PDB entry 5UYZ | X-ray diffraction, 3.60 A resolution | chains C and D of the 4 polymer chains in the assembly

== Chain C (and D) ==
Name: T-complex protein 1 subunit epsilon
Organism: Homo sapiens
Notes: chain D of this document is another copy of the same molecule, construct and numbering; everything in this record applies to it too
Reference sequence: P48643 (TCPE_HUMAN); residues 1-541 here = UniProt positions 1-541
Chain sequence (541 residues; row label = number of the first residue in the row):
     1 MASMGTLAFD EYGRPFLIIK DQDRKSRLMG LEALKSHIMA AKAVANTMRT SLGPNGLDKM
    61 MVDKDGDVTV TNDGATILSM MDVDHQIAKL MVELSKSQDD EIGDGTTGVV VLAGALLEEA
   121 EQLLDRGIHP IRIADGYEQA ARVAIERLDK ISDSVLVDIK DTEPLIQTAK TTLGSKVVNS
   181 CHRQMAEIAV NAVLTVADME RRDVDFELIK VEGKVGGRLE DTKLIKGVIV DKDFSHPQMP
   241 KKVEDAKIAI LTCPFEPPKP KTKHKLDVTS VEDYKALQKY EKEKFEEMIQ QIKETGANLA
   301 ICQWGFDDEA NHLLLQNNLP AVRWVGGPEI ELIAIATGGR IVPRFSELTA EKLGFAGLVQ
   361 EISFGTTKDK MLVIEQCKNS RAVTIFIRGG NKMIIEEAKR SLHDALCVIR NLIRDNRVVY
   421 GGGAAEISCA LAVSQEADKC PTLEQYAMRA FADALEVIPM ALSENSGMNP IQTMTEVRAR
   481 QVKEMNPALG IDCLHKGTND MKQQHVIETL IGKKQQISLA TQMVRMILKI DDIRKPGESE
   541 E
Not modelled in the structure: 1-30, 171-179, 214-217, 377-381, 537-541 (chain D: 1-28, 170-181, 212-221, 364-368, 377-381, 388-402, 535-541)
Construct notes: engineered mutation Arg147 (His in P48643)
Small-molecule neighbours: ADP (adenosine-5'-diphosphate): Ser51, Leu52, Gly53, Pro54, Asn72, Asp73, Asp104, Gly105, Thr106, Thr107, Gly108, Gly421, Gly422, Gly423, Leu462, Cys493, Leu494, Met501, Val506, Glu508, Lys513
Curated features (UniProtKB/Swiss-Prot):
  - binding site (ADP): Gly53, Gly105, Thr106, Thr107, Ser175, Gly422, Asp492, Glu508, Lys513
  - binding site (ATP): Gly53, Thr106, Thr107, Gly422
  - binding site (Mg(2+)): Asp104
  - modified residue: Ala2 (N-acetylalanine), Ser26 (Phosphoserine), Ser346 (Phosphoserine), Ser539 (Phosphoserine)
  - cross-link (Glycyl lysine isopeptide (Lys-Gly)): Lys20 (interchain with G-Cter in SUMO2), Lys210 (interchain with G-Cter in SUMO2), Lys214 (interchain with G-Cter in SUMO2), Lys265 (interchain with G-Cter in SUMO2), Lys275 (interchain with G-Cter in SUMO2), Lys279 (interchain with G-Cter in SUMO2), Lys392 (interchain with G-Cter in SUMO2)
  - natural variant: Arg147 (H147R: In HSNSP; this construct carries the variant), Lys176 (K176R: Found in a patient with severe developmental delay, intellectual disability, pyramidal and cerebellar signs, visual impairment, polymicrogyria and pontocerebellar hypoplasia ...)
What the authors report for this chain:
  - catalytic residues: Asp73, Asp404
  - mutagenesis - H147R: unchanged catalytic activity (citing earlier work)
  - mutagenesis - H147R: unchanged binding to ADP

== How chain C and chain D interact ==
Residue-residue contacts - 67 pairs, chain C then chain D:
  Gln86(C) with Met60(D); Val62(D); Val68(D)
  Leu90(C) with Met60(D), hydrophobic
  His129(C) with Glu464(D); Asn465(D), hydrogen bond (side chain-backbone)
  Ile131(C) with Asn55(D)
  Arg132(C) with His495(D)
  Pro258(C) with Asp308(D); Glu309(D)
  Lys259(C) with Tyr274(D), hydrogen bond
  Pro260(C) with Tyr274(D); Gln278(D); Glu281(D)
  Lys261(C) with Phe255(D), hydrogen bond (side chain-backbone); Glu281(D), hydrogen bond (backbone-side chain)
  Thr262(C) with Lys259(D); Glu281(D), hydrogen bond
  Lys263(C) with His264(D); Leu266(D)
  His264(C) with Leu266(D); Leu277(D)
  Lys265(C) with Lys265(D); Leu266(D); Asp267(D); Val268(D)
  Leu266(C) with Val268(D), hydrophobic; Ser270(D)
  Asp267(C) with Asp267(D); Val268(D), hydrogen bond (backbone-backbone); Thr269(D); Ser270(D)
  Thr269(C) with Thr269(D)
  Asp273(C) with Thr269(D); Ser270(D)
  Tyr280(C) with Tyr274(D), hydrophobic; Lys275(D); Gln278(D), hydrogen bond
  Arg344(C) with Asp307(D), salt bridge; Arg323(D)
  Phe345(C) with Asp308(D)
  Ser346(C) with Asp308(D); His312(D)
  Glu347(C) with His236(D); Arg323(D), salt bridge
  Thr349(C) with Pro237(D); Gln238(D)
  Glu351(C) with Pro237(D)
  Met526(C) with Val70(D), hydrophobic
  Lys529(C) with Asp58(D)
  Ile530(C) with Leu57(D); Asp58(D); Lys59(D); Met60(D)
  Asp531(C) with Thr50(D), hydrogen bond; Leu57(D); Lys59(D), salt bridge; Met60(D)
  Asp532(C) with Thr47(D); Lys59(D)
  Ile533(C) with Met60(D), hydrophobic
  Arg534(C) with Met61(D); Met81(D)
  Lys535(C) with Val62(D)
  Pro536(C) with Val62(D); Lys64(D); Met81(D)
Other interface residues (no listed pair), chain C (37 interface residues in all): Lys89, Ala276, Leu348, Lys352
Other interface residues (no listed pair), chain D (47 interface residues in all): Ser235, Glu256, Pro257, Val271, Phe306, Asn311, Trp324, Ser466, Gly467

== Overview ==
37 residues of chain C face 47 of chain D across their interface; the contacts include 8 hydrogen bonds and 3
salt bridges. Among the polar pairs are Arg344(C)-Asp307(D), Glu347(C)-Arg323(D) and Asp531(C)-Lys59(D). Chain
C binds ADP. The paper reports catalytic residues Asp73(C) and Asp404(C); H147R of chain C leaves catalytic
activity unchanged.
Chain C and chain D are both T-complex protein 1 subunit epsilon (Homo sapiens); the structure, Structure of
Human T-complex protein 1 subunit epsilon (CCT5) mutant His147Arg, was determined by X-ray diffraction,
deposited together with 5UYX.
